PDB entry 6BTM | electron microscopy, 3.40 A resolution | chains D and F of the 6 polymer chains in the assembly

== Chain D ==
Name: Alternative Complex III subunit D
From: Flavobacterium johnsoniae UW101
UniProt: A5FJF4 (A5FJF4_FLAJ1); residues 1-174 here = UniProt positions 1-174
Chain sequence (174 residues; row label = number of the first residue in the row):
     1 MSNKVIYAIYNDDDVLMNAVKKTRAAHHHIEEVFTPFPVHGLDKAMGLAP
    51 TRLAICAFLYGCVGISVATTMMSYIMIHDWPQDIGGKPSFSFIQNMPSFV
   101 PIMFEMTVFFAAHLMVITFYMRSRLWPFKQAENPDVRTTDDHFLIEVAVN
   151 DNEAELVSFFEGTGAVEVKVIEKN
Disordered / not traced: 1, 174

== Chain F ==
Name: Alternative Complex III subunit F
From: Flavobacterium johnsoniae UW101
UniProt: A5FJE2 (A5FJE2_FLAJ1); numbering as in UniProt (aligned over 1-464)
Chain sequence (464 residues; each row starts with the number of its first residue):
     1 MYTFSSKLKTFSIILMVLGLLGIGYGFLSAPKDIQEVEKILAADAHGAHG
    51 TAHGESAEASHKEAGHHEAAEASHEEHKGGEHAKVGAADEHTEHLNHVLH
   101 QLQNKPWSALYVACIFFLLLSMGVLAFYAIQQVAQAGWSPVLFRVMQGIT
   151 AYLPAGSIIFFIILVLCGLHFNHIFVWLGEGVTDPKSPNYDAIIAGKSGY
   201 LNFPFWIVRAFIFLLGWNIYRHFSRKNCLAQDEANDDLYYKKNFKISAGF
   251 LVFFIVSESIMAWDWIMSFDPHWFSTLFAWYVFASFFVSGITSIALITIY
   301 LKSKGYLEYVNTSHIHDLAKFMFGISVFWTYLWFSQFMLIWYANIPEEVT
   351 YFVTRIQLYNLPFFGAVVMNFVFPLLILINTDFKRLNWVVVMAGIVILLG
   401 HYVDFFNMIMPGTVGDKWFIGVPEIASILFFLGLFIFVVFTALTKSPLLA
   451 KRNPFIEESKHFHY
Disordered / not traced: 30-91

== Interface between chain D and chain F ==
Residue-residue contacts - 9 pairs, chain D then chain F:
  Phe58(D) - Ile379(F)  hydrophobic
  Lys87(D) - Tyr342(F)  hydrogen bond (side chain-backbone)
  Asn95(D) - Trp341(F)
  Pro97(D) - Phe334(F)
  Pro97(D) - Met338(F)
  Pro97(D) - Trp341(F)  hydrophobic
  Ser98(D) - Met338(F)
  Ser98(D) - Trp341(F)
  Val100(D) - Phe334(F)  hydrophobic
Interface residues without a listed pair, chain D (7 interface residues in all): Pro101
Interface residues without a listed pair, chain F (7 interface residues in all): Phe337, Leu376

== Overview ==
The chain D/chain F interface involves 7 residues from each chain, with 1 hydrogen bond. Its one
hydrogen-bonded contact is Lys87(D)-Tyr342(F).
Here chain D is Alternative Complex III subunit D and chain F is Alternative Complex III subunit F, both from
Flavobacterium johnsoniae UW101. Entry 6BTM (Structure of Alternative Complex III from Flavobacterium
johnsoniae (Wild Type)) was determined by electron microscopy.
